Entry 5AP8 (X-ray diffraction, 2.25 A resolution); this record covers chain A.

== Chain A ==
Protein: TSR3
Organism: Sulfolobus solfataricus
Notes: EC 2.5.1.-
Reference sequence: Q9UWV6 (TSR3_SULSO); numbering as in UniProt (aligned over 1-166)
Sequence (166 residues; each row starts with the number of its first residue):
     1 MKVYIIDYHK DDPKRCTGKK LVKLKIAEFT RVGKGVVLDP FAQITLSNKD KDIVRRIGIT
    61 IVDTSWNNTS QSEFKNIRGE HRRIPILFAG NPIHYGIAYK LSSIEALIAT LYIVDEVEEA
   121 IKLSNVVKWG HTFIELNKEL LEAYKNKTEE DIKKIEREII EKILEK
Not modelled in the structure: 9-17, 161-166
UniProt features mapped onto this chain:
  - binding site (S-adenosyl-L-methionine): T17, V62, I84, Y99, S103
  - mutagenesis: D63 (D63A: Does not affect S-adenosyl-L-methionine-binding), W66 (W66A: Decreased S-adenosyl-L-methionine-binding)
From the paper describing this entry:
  - mutagenesis - T17A, T17D, D63A (KD = 11.0 uM): unchanged binding to SAM
  - mutagenesis - W66A: decreased binding to SAM

== In short ==
From UniProt: 5 S-adenosyl-L-methionine-binding residues and 2 mutagenesis sites. From the paper: W66A reduces
binding to SAM; T17A, T17D and D63A leave binding to SAM unchanged.
Chain A is TSR3 (Sulfolobus solfataricus); the structure, Structure of the SAM-dependent rRNA:acp-transferase
Tsr3 from S. solfataricus, was determined by X-ray diffraction (same publication as 5APG).
